PDB entry 6UTG | electron microscopy, 3.40 A resolution | chains F and G of the 35 polymer chains in the assembly

[Chain F (and G)]
Name: Proteasome subunit alpha
Source organism: Thermoplasma acidophilum
Notes: EC 3.4.25.1; chain G of this document is another copy of the same molecule, construct and numbering; everything in this record applies to it too
UniProtKB: P25156 (PSA_THEAC); residues 7-233 here = UniProt positions 7-233
Chain sequence (227 residues; each row starts with the number of its first residue):
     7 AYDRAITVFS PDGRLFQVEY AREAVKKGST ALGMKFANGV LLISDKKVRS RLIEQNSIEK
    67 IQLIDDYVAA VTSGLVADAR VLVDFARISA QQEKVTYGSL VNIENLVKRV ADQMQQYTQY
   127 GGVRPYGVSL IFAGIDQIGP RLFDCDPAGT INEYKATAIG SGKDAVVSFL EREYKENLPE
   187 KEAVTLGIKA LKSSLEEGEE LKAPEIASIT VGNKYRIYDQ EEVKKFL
From the paper describing this entry:
  - mutagenesis - K66A: abolished binding to activators (citing earlier work)
  - mutagenesis - R28L: increased binding to PAN (citing earlier work)
  - mutagenesis - R28L: unchanged catalytic activity (citing earlier work)

[Chain F / chain G interface]
Contacting residue pairs (67):
  A7(F) - R10(G)
  Y8(F) - D9(G)  hydrogen bond
  Y8(F) - Y26(G)  hydrogen bond
  I12(F) - R130(G)
  T13(F) - G128(G)
  T13(F) - V129(G)
  T13(F) - R130(G)
  V14(F) - R10(G)
  V14(F) - Q23(G)
  F15(F) - Q23(G)  hydrogen bond (backbone-side chain)
  F15(F) - Y26(G)
  F15(F) - A27(G)  hydrophobic
  F15(F) - L81(G)  hydrophobic
  F15(F) - R130(G)
  F15(F) - P131(G)
  F15(F) - G133(G)
  S16(F) - Y26(G)
  P17(F) - Y26(G)  hydrophobic
  P17(F) - E29(G)
  D18(F) - E29(G)
  D18(F) - A30(G)
  D18(F) - K33(G)
  G19(F) - Y26(G)
  G19(F) - A30(G)
  L21(F) - R130(G)
  K41(F) - E60(G)  salt bridge
  A117(F) - R86(G)
  D118(F) - V87(G)
  Q121(F) - D84(G)  hydrogen bond
  Q121(F) - V87(G)
  Q121(F) - R130(G)
  T124(F) - R130(G)  hydrogen bond (backbone-side chain)
  Q125(F) - Y123(G)
  Q125(F) - G128(G)
  Q125(F) - V129(G)
  Q125(F) - R130(G)  hydrogen bond (backbone-backbone)
  Q125(F) - Y132(G)
  Y126(F) - Y123(G)  hydrogen bond
  Y126(F) - G128(G)
  Y126(F) - V129(G)  hydrophobic
  G127(F) - G128(G)  hydrogen bond (backbone-backbone)
  A154(F) - A83(G)
  G155(F) - A83(G)
  G155(F) - R86(G)  hydrogen bond (backbone-side chain)
  T156(F) - V82(G)
  T156(F) - A83(G)
  T156(F) - R86(G)
  I157(F) - I64(G)
  I157(F) - R86(G)
  N158(F) - I64(G)
  E159(F) - E60(G)
  E159(F) - S63(G)
  E159(F) - I64(G)
  Y160(F) - I59(G)  hydrophobic
  Y160(F) - E60(G)
  K161(F) - L58(G)
  K161(F) - E60(G)  hydrogen bond (backbone-side chain)
  V173(F) - L58(G)
  L176(F) - R57(G)  hydrogen bond (backbone-side chain)
  L176(F) - L58(G)
  E177(F) - S56(G)  hydrogen bond
  E177(F) - R57(G)  hydrogen bond (backbone-side chain)
  E177(F) - L58(G)
  R178(F) - R57(G)
  E179(F) - R57(G)
  Y180(F) - R57(G)  hydrogen bond (backbone-side chain)
  Y180(F) - L58(G)  hydrophobic
Interface residues without a listed pair, chain F (35 interface residues in all): R20, A162

[In short]
35 residues of chain F face 28 of chain G across their interface; the contacts include 14 hydrogen bonds and 1
salt bridge. Among the polar pairs are K41(F)-E60(G), Y8(F)-D9(G) and Y8(F)-Y26(G). The paper reports that
K66A of chain F abolishes binding to activators; R28L of chain F increases binding to PAN.
Chain F and chain G are both Proteasome subunit alpha (Thermoplasma acidophilum); the structure, Allosteric
coupling between alpha-rings of the 20S proteasome, 20S singly capped with a PA26/V230F, was determined by
electron microscopy, deposited together with 6UTF, 6UTH, 6UTI and 6UTJ.
